PDB entry 6YXU | electron microscopy, 3.08 A resolution | chains B and D of the 6 polymer chains in the assembly

Chain B:
Protein: DNA-directed RNA polymerase subunit alpha
Organism: Mycolicibacterium smegmatis MC2 155
Notes: EC 2.7.7.6
Reference sequence: A0QSL8 (RPOA_MYCS2); numbering as in UniProt (aligned over 1-350)
Chain sequence (350 residues; row label = number of the first residue in the row):
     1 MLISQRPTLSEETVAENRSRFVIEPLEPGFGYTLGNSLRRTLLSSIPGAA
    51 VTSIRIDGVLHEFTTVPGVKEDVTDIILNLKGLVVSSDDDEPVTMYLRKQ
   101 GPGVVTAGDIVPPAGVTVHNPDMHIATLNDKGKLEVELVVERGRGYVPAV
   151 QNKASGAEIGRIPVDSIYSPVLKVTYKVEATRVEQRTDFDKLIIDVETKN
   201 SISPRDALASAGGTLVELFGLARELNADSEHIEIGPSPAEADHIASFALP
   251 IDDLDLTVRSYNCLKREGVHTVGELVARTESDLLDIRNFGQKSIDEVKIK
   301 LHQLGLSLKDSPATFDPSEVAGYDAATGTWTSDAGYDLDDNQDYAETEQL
Disordered / not traced: 234-350

Chain D:
Protein: DNA-directed RNA polymerase subunit beta'
Organism: Mycolicibacterium smegmatis MC2 155
Notes: EC 2.7.7.6
Reference sequence: A0QS66 (RPOC_MYCS2); residue numbers follow UniProt; this construct covers 1-1317
Chain sequence (1317 residues; numbered 1 to 1317; the number before each row is that of its first residue):
     1 MLDVNFFDELRIGLATADDIRNWSYGEVKKPETINYRTLKPEKDGLFCEK
    51 IFGPTRDWECYCGKYKRVRFKGIICERCGVEVTRAKVRRERMGHIELAAP
   101 VTHIWYFKGVPSRLGYLLDLAPKDLEKIIYFAAYVITSVDDEMRHNELST
   151 LEAEMAVEKKAVEDQRDADLEARAQKLEADLAELEAEGAKSDVRRKVRDS
   201 GEREMRQLRDRAQRELDRLDEIWNTFTKLAPKQLIVDEVLYRELQDRYGE
   251 YFTGAMGAESIKKLIENFDIDAEAESLREVIRSGKGQKKLRALKRLKVVA
   301 AFQQSGNSPMGMVLDAVPVIPPELRPMVQLDGGRFATSDLNDLYRRVINR
   351 NNRLKRLIDLGAPEIIVNNEKRMLQESVDALFDNGRRGRPVTGPGNRPLK
   401 SLSDLLKGKQGRFRQNLLGKRVDYSGRSVIVVGPQLKLHQCGLPKLMALE
   451 LFKPFVMKRLVDLNHAQNIKSAKRMVERQRPQVWDVLEEVIAEHPVLLNR
   501 APTLHRLGIQAFEPQLVEGKAIQLHPLVCEAFNADFDGDQMAVHLPLSAE
   551 AQAEARILMLSSNNILSPASGKPLAMPRLDMVTGLYYLTTLVEGATGEYQ
   601 AATKDAPEQGVYSSPAEAIMAMDRGALSVRAKIKVRLTELRPPTDLEAQL
   651 FENGWKPGDAWTAETTLGRVMFNELLPKSYPFVNEQMHKKVQARIINDLA
   701 ERFPMIVVAQTVDKLKDAGFYWATRSGVTVSMADVLVPPQKQEILERHEA
   751 EADAIERKYQRGALNHTERNESLVKIWQDATEEVGKALEEFYPADNPIIT
   801 IVKSGATGNLTQTRTLAGMKGLVTNPKGEFIPRPIKSSFREGLTVLEYFI
   851 NTHGARKGLADTALRTADSGYLTRRLVDVSQDVIVREHDCETERGINVTL
   901 AERGPDGTLIRDAHVETSAFARTLATDAVDANGNVIIERGHDLGDPAIDA
   951 LLAAGITTVKVRSVLTCTSATGVCAMCYGRSMATGKLVDIGEAVGIVAAQ
  1001 SIGEPGTQLTMRTFHQGGVTGGADIVGGLPRVQELFEARVPRNKAPIADV
  1051 AGRVRLEESDKFFKITIVPDDGGEEVVYDKLSKRQRLRVITHEDGTEGVL
  1101 SDGDHVEVGDQLMEGAADPHEVLRVQGPREVQIHLVKEVQEVYRAQGVSI
  1151 HDKHIEVIVRQMLRRVTIIDSGSTEFLPGSLTERAEFEAENRRVVAEGGE
  1201 PAAGRPVLMGITKASLATDSWLSAASFQETTRVLTDAAINCRSDKLNGLK
  1251 ENVIIGKLIPAGTGISRYRNIQVQPTEEARAAAYTIPSYEDQYYSPDFGQ
  1301 ATGAAVPLDDYGYSDYR
Disordered / not traced: 1-5, 1015-1023, 1284-1317
Curated features (UniProtKB/Swiss-Prot):
  - binding site (Zn(2+)): Cys-60, Cys-62, Cys-75, Cys-78, Cys-890, Cys-967, Cys-974, Cys-977
  - binding site (Mg(2+)): Asp-535, Asp-537, Asp-539
Bound ions: Zn2+ site 1: Cys-60, Cys-62, Cys-75, Cys-78; Mg2+: Asp-535, Asp-537, Asp-539; Zn2+ site 2: Cys-890, Cys-967, Cys-974, Cys-977

Chain B / chain D interface:
Contacting residue pairs - 32 pairs, chain B then chain D:
  Arg-39(B) / Asp-623(D)  salt bridge
  Arg-40(B) / Asp-623(D)  salt bridge
  His-61(B) / Lys-604(D)  hydrogen bond (side chain-backbone)
  Glu-62(B) / Lys-604(D)
  Phe-63(B) / Lys-604(D)
  Phe-63(B) / Asp-605(D)
  Phe-63(B) / Ala-606(D)
  Asp-75(B) / Arg-636(D)  salt bridge
  Leu-78(B) / Val-611(D)  hydrophobic
  Leu-78(B) / Tyr-612(D)
  Leu-78(B) / Arg-636(D)
  Asn-79(B) / Arg-636(D)  hydrogen bond
  Lys-81(B) / Val-611(D)  hydrogen bond (side chain-backbone)
  Lys-81(B) / Tyr-612(D)
  Lys-81(B) / Glu-617(D)  salt bridge
  Tyr-146(B) / Glu-617(D)
  Tyr-146(B) / Met-620(D)  hydrophobic
  Tyr-146(B) / Arg-624(D)  hydrogen bond (backbone-side chain)
  Pro-148(B) / Arg-624(D)
  Ile-162(B) / Pro-607(D)  hydrophobic
  Ile-167(B) / Glu-617(D)
  Ile-167(B) / Met-620(D)  hydrophobic
  Ser-169(B) / Met-620(D)
  Val-171(B) / Met-620(D)
  Leu-172(B) / Ala-616(D)
  Leu-172(B) / Met-620(D)
  Lys-173(B) / Glu-674(D)  salt bridge
  Arg-182(B) / Glu-488(D)  salt bridge
  Gln-185(B) / Lys-445(D)
  Gln-185(B) / Trp-484(D)
  Thr-187(B) / Glu-518(D)
  Asp-188(B) / Glu-518(D)
Also at the interface, not in a pair above, chain B (25 interface residues in all): Leu-43, Thr-74, Ile-77, Asp-165
Also at the interface, not in a pair above, chain D (26 interface residues in all): Pro-481, Asp-485, Leu-516, Glu-608, Ser-613, Ile-619, Ala-621, Ala-626, Thr-662

Summary:
Chain B and chain D form an interface of 25 and 26 residues respectively; the contacts include 4 hydrogen
bonds and 6 salt bridges. Polar contacts include Arg-39(B)/Asp-623(D), Arg-40(B)/Asp-623(D) and
Asp-75(B)/Arg-636(D). UniProt lists 8 Zn2+-binding residues and 3 Mg2+-binding residues on chain D.
Here chain B is DNA-directed RNA polymerase subunit alpha and chain D is DNA-directed RNA polymerase subunit
beta', both from Mycolicibacterium smegmatis MC2 155. Entry 6YXU (Structure of Mycobacterium smegmatis HelD
protein in complex with RNA polymerase core - State I, primary ...) was determined by electron microscopy
together with 6YYS and 6VSX from the same study.
